PDB entry 9CZL | electron microscopy, 2.90 A resolution | chains A and C of the 10 polymer chains in the assembly

# Chain A (and C)
Protein: Isoform Tau-C of Microtubule-associated protein tau
From: Homo sapiens
Notes: chain C of this document is another copy of the same molecule, construct and numbering; everything in this record applies to it too
Reference sequence: P10636 (TAU_HUMAN), isoform P10636-5; residues 305-378 here correspond to UniProt positions 274-347 (UniProt number = residue number - 31)
Sequence (74 residues; numbered 305 to 378; the number before each row is that of its first residue):
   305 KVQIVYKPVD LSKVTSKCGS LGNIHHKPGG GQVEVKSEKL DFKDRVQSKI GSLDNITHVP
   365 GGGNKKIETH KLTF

# Chain A / chain C interface
Contacting residue pairs (174; chain A residue first):
  Lys305(A) - Lys305(C)
  Lys305(A) - Val306(C)  hydrogen bond (backbone-backbone)
  Val306(A) - Val306(C)
  Val306(A) - Phe378(C)  hydrophobic
  Gln307(A) - Val306(C)  hydrogen bond (backbone-backbone)
  Gln307(A) - Gln307(C)  hydrogen bond
  Gln307(A) - Ile308(C)  hydrogen bond (backbone-backbone)
  Ile308(A) - Ile308(C)
  Ile308(A) - Leu376(C)  hydrophobic
  Ile308(A) - Phe378(C)  hydrophobic
  Val309(A) - Ile308(C)  hydrogen bond (backbone-backbone)
  Val309(A) - Val309(C)
  Val309(A) - Tyr310(C)  hydrogen bond (backbone-backbone)
  Tyr310(A) - Tyr310(C)
  Tyr310(A) - His374(C)
  Lys311(A) - Tyr310(C)  hydrogen bond (backbone-backbone)
  Lys311(A) - Lys311(C)
  Pro312(A) - Tyr310(C)
  Pro312(A) - Pro312(C)
  Val313(A) - Pro312(C)  hydrogen bond (backbone-backbone)
  Val313(A) - Val313(C)
  Val313(A) - Asp314(C)  hydrogen bond (backbone-backbone)
  Asp314(A) - Asp314(C)
  Leu315(A) - Asp314(C)  hydrogen bond (backbone-backbone)
  Leu315(A) - Leu315(C)  hydrophobic
  Ser316(A) - Asp314(C)
  Ser316(A) - Ser316(C)
  Ser316(A) - Lys370(C)
  Lys317(A) - Ser316(C)  hydrogen bond (backbone-backbone)
  Lys317(A) - Lys317(C)
  Lys317(A) - Val318(C)  hydrogen bond (backbone-backbone)
  Val318(A) - Val318(C)
  Val318(A) - Asn368(C)
  Val318(A) - Lys370(C)
  Thr319(A) - Val318(C)  hydrogen bond (backbone-backbone)
  Thr319(A) - Thr319(C)
  Thr319(A) - Ser320(C)  hydrogen bond (backbone-backbone)
  Thr319(A) - Asn368(C)
  Ser320(A) - Ser320(C)
  Ser320(A) - Gly366(C)
  Ser320(A) - Asn368(C)
  Lys321(A) - Ser320(C)  hydrogen bond (backbone-backbone)
  Lys321(A) - Lys321(C)
  Lys321(A) - Cys322(C)  hydrogen bond (backbone-backbone)
  Cys322(A) - Cys322(C)
  Cys322(A) - Gly365(C)
  Gly323(A) - Cys322(C)  hydrogen bond (backbone-backbone)
  Gly323(A) - Gly323(C)  hydrogen bond (backbone-backbone)
  Ser324(A) - Gly323(C)  hydrogen bond (backbone-backbone)
  Ser324(A) - Ser324(C)
  Ser324(A) - Leu325(C)  hydrogen bond (backbone-backbone)
  Leu325(A) - Leu325(C)
  Leu325(A) - Val363(C)
  Leu325(A) - Gly365(C)
  Gly326(A) - Leu325(C)  hydrogen bond (backbone-backbone)
  Gly326(A) - Gly326(C)
  Gly326(A) - Asn327(C)  hydrogen bond (backbone-backbone)
  Asn327(A) - Gly326(C)
  Asn327(A) - Asn327(C)  hydrogen bond (backbone-backbone)
  Asn327(A) - Ile328(C)  hydrogen bond (backbone-backbone)
  Ile328(A) - Ile328(C)
  Ile328(A) - Val363(C)  hydrophobic
  His329(A) - Ile328(C)  hydrogen bond (backbone-backbone)
  His329(A) - His329(C)
  His329(A) - His330(C)  hydrogen bond (backbone-backbone)
  His330(A) - His330(C)
  His330(A) - Asn359(C)
  His330(A) - Thr361(C)  hydrogen bond
  Lys331(A) - His330(C)  hydrogen bond (backbone-backbone)
  Lys331(A) - Lys331(C)
  Pro332(A) - His330(C)
  Pro332(A) - Pro332(C)
  Pro332(A) - Asn359(C)
  Gly333(A) - Pro332(C)  hydrogen bond (backbone-backbone)
  Gly333(A) - Gly334(C)
  Gly334(A) - Gly334(C)
  Gly335(A) - Gly335(C)
  Gly335(A) - Leu357(C)
  Gln336(A) - Gly335(C)  hydrogen bond (backbone-backbone)
  Gln336(A) - Gln336(C)  hydrogen bond
  Gln336(A) - Val337(C)  hydrogen bond (backbone-backbone)
  Gln336(A) - Leu357(C)
  Val337(A) - Val337(C)
  Val337(A) - Gly355(C)
  Val337(A) - Leu357(C)  hydrophobic
  Glu338(A) - Val337(C)  hydrogen bond (backbone-backbone)
  Glu338(A) - Glu338(C)
  Glu338(A) - Val339(C)  hydrogen bond (backbone-backbone)
  Val339(A) - Val339(C)
  Val339(A) - Gly355(C)
  Lys340(A) - Val339(C)  hydrogen bond (backbone-backbone)
  Lys340(A) - Lys340(C)
  Lys340(A) - Ser341(C)  hydrogen bond (backbone-backbone)
  Ser341(A) - Ser341(C)
  Ser341(A) - Glu342(C)
  Ser341(A) - Leu344(C)
  Glu342(A) - Glu342(C)  hydrogen bond (backbone-backbone)
  Glu342(A) - Lys343(C)  salt bridge
  Lys343(A) - Glu342(C)  hydrogen bond (backbone-backbone)
  Lys343(A) - Lys343(C)
  Lys343(A) - Leu344(C)  hydrogen bond (backbone-backbone)
  Leu344(A) - Leu344(C)
  Asp345(A) - Leu344(C)  hydrogen bond (backbone-backbone)
  Asp345(A) - Asp345(C)
  Asp345(A) - Phe346(C)  hydrogen bond (backbone-backbone)
  Asp345(A) - Lys347(C)  salt bridge
  Phe346(A) - Leu344(C)  hydrophobic
  Phe346(A) - Phe346(C)
  Lys347(A) - Phe346(C)  hydrogen bond (backbone-backbone)
  Lys347(A) - Lys347(C)
  Lys347(A) - Asp348(C)  hydrogen bond (backbone-backbone)
  Asp348(A) - Asp348(C)  hydrogen bond (backbone-backbone)
  Asp348(A) - Arg349(C)  hydrogen bond (backbone-backbone)
  Arg349(A) - Arg349(C)
  Arg349(A) - Val350(C)
  Val350(A) - Phe346(C)
  Val350(A) - Asp348(C)
  Val350(A) - Val350(C)
  Gln351(A) - Val350(C)  hydrogen bond (backbone-backbone)
  Gln351(A) - Gln351(C)  hydrogen bond
  Gln351(A) - Ser352(C)  hydrogen bond (backbone-backbone)
  Ser352(A) - Ser352(C)
  Lys353(A) - Ser352(C)  hydrogen bond (backbone-backbone)
  Lys353(A) - Lys353(C)
  Lys353(A) - Ile354(C)  hydrogen bond (backbone-backbone)
  Ile354(A) - Ile354(C)
  Gly355(A) - Ile354(C)  hydrogen bond (backbone-backbone)
  Gly355(A) - Gly355(C)  hydrogen bond (backbone-backbone)
  Ser356(A) - Gly355(C)  hydrogen bond (backbone-backbone)
  Ser356(A) - Ser356(C)
  Ser356(A) - Leu357(C)  hydrogen bond (backbone-backbone)
  Leu357(A) - Leu357(C)
  Asp358(A) - Leu357(C)  hydrogen bond (backbone-backbone)
  Asp358(A) - Asp358(C)
  Asp358(A) - Asn359(C)  hydrogen bond (backbone-backbone)
  Asn359(A) - Asn359(C)  hydrogen bond
  Ile360(A) - Asn359(C)  hydrogen bond (backbone-backbone)
  Ile360(A) - Ile360(C)
  Ile360(A) - Thr361(C)  hydrogen bond (backbone-backbone)
  Thr361(A) - Thr361(C)
  His362(A) - Thr361(C)  hydrogen bond (backbone-backbone)
  His362(A) - His362(C)
  His362(A) - Val363(C)  hydrogen bond (backbone-backbone)
  Val363(A) - Val363(C)
  Pro364(A) - Pro364(C)
  Pro364(A) - Gly365(C)  hydrogen bond (backbone-backbone)
  Gly365(A) - Gly365(C)
  Gly366(A) - Gly365(C)
  Gly366(A) - Gly366(C)
  Gly367(A) - Gly366(C)  hydrogen bond (backbone-backbone)
  Gly367(A) - Gly367(C)
  Asn368(A) - Gly366(C)
  Asn368(A) - Gly367(C)
  Asn368(A) - Asn368(C)  hydrogen bond
  Lys369(A) - Asn368(C)  hydrogen bond (backbone-backbone)
  Lys369(A) - Lys369(C)
  Lys369(A) - Lys370(C)  hydrogen bond (backbone-backbone)
  Lys370(A) - Lys370(C)
  Ile371(A) - Lys370(C)  hydrogen bond (backbone-backbone)
  Ile371(A) - Ile371(C)
  Ile371(A) - Glu372(C)  hydrogen bond (backbone-backbone)
  Glu372(A) - Glu372(C)
  Thr373(A) - Glu372(C)  hydrogen bond (backbone-backbone)
  Thr373(A) - Thr373(C)
  Thr373(A) - His374(C)  hydrogen bond (backbone-backbone)
  His374(A) - His374(C)
  Lys375(A) - His374(C)  hydrogen bond (backbone-backbone)
  Lys375(A) - Lys375(C)
  Lys375(A) - Leu376(C)  hydrogen bond (backbone-backbone)
  Leu376(A) - Leu376(C)
  Thr377(A) - Leu376(C)  hydrogen bond (backbone-backbone)
  Thr377(A) - Thr377(C)
  Thr377(A) - Phe378(C)  hydrogen bond (backbone-backbone)
  Phe378(A) - Phe378(C)  hydrophobic
Interface residues without a listed pair, chain C (74 interface residues in all): Gly333

# Overview
Chain A and chain C each contribute 74 residues to their interface; the contacts include 74 hydrogen bonds and
2 salt bridges. Among the polar pairs are Glu342(A)-Lys343(C), Asp345(A)-Lys347(C) and Gln307(A)-Gln307(C).
Both chains are Isoform Tau-C of Microtubule-associated protein tau (Homo sapiens). Entry 9CZL (Straight tau
filaments in dominantly inherited Alzheimer disease with cotton wool plaques) was determined by electron
microscopy, deposited together with 9CZI, 9CZN and 9CZP.
